Entry 8V8F (X-ray diffraction, 2.27 A resolution); this record covers chains A and H of the 8 polymer chains in the assembly.

[Chain A]
Molecule: anti-HIV scFv
Organism: Mus musculus
Notes: antibody fragment or engineered binder
Amino-acid sequence (277 residues; numbered -1 to 275; the number before each row is that of its first residue; numbers below 1 keep their minus sign (Met-1 is residue -1)):
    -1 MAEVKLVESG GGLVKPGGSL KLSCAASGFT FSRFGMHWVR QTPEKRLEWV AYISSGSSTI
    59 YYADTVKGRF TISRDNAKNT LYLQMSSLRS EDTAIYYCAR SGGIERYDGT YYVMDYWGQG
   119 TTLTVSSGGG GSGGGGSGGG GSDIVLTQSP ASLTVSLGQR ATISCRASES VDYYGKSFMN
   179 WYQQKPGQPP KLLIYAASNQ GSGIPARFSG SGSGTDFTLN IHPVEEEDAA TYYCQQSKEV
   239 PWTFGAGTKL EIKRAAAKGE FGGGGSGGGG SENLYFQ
Disordered / not traced: -1 to 0, 126-137, 252-275

[Chain H]
Molecule: Utag
Amino-acid sequence (11 residues; row label = number of the first residue in the row; numbers below 1 keep their minus sign (Met-4 is residue -4)):
    -4 MSLPGRWKPK M
Disordered / not traced: 6

[Chain A / chain H interface]
Contacting residue pairs (33; chain A residue first):
  Tyr50(A) - Gly0(H)
  Thr57(A) - Pro-1(H)
  Tyr59(A) - Pro-1(H)
  Tyr59(A) - Arg1(H)  hydrogen bond
  Ser99(A) - Gly0(H)
  Arg104(A) - Lys5(H)
  Tyr105(A) - Lys5(H)
  Asp106(A) - Trp2(H)
  Asp106(A) - Pro4(H)
  Asp106(A) - Lys5(H)  hydrogen bond (backbone-backbone)
  Gly107(A) - Trp2(H)
  Gly107(A) - Lys3(H)
  Gly107(A) - Lys5(H)
  Thr108(A) - Trp2(H)
  Thr108(A) - Lys3(H)  hydrogen bond (backbone-backbone)
  Tyr109(A) - Arg1(H)
  Tyr110(A) - Gly0(H)
  Tyr110(A) - Arg1(H)  hydrogen bond (backbone-backbone)
  Tyr110(A) - Trp2(H)
  Tyr110(A) - Lys3(H)  hydrogen bond
  Tyr171(A) - Met-4(H)  hydrogen bond (side chain-backbone)
  Tyr171(A) - Leu-2(H)  hydrophobic
  Tyr171(A) - Trp2(H)
  Lys174(A) - Trp2(H)
  Phe176(A) - Arg1(H)
  Phe176(A) - Trp2(H)  hydrophobic
  Ser235(A) - Arg1(H)
  Lys236(A) - Leu-2(H)
  Lys236(A) - Arg1(H)  hydrogen bond (backbone-side chain)
  Glu237(A) - Arg1(H)
  Val238(A) - Arg1(H)
  Trp240(A) - Gly0(H)
  Trp240(A) - Arg1(H)

[Overview]
The interface between chain A and chain H involves 19 residues on one side and 9 on the other, with 7 hydrogen
bonds. Polar pairs include Tyr59(A)-Arg1(H), Tyr110(A)-Lys3(H) and Tyr171(A)-Met-4(H).
Chain A is anti-HIV scFv (Mus musculus) and chain H is Utag; the structure, The co-crystal structure of
anti-HIV scFv and Utag, was determined by X-ray diffraction.
